Entry 8P7D (electron microscopy, 4.20 A resolution (low resolution: residue-level contacts below are approximate; hydrogen-bond / salt-bridge calls are withheld)); this record covers chains A and R of the 4 polymer chains in the assembly.

== Chain A ==
Molecule: tRNA N(3)-methylcytidine methyltransferase METTL6
From: Homo sapiens
Notes: EC 2.1.1.-
UniProt: Q8TCB7 (METL6_HUMAN); residue numbers follow UniProt; this construct covers 1-284
Sequence (284 residues; each row starts with the number of its first residue):
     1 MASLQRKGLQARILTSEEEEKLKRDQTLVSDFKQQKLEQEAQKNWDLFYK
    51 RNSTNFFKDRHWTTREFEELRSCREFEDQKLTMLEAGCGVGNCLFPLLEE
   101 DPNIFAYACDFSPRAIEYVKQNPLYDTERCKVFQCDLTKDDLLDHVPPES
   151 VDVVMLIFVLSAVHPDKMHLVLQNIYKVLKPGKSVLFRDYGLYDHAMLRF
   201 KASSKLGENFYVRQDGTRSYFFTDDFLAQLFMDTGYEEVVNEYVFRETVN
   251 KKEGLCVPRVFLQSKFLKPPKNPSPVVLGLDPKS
Not modelled in the structure: 1-26, 73-78, 272-284
UniProt features mapped onto this chain:
  - binding site (S-adenosyl-L-methionine): Trp45, Tyr49, Gly87, Asp110, Asp136, Leu137, Ile157
  - binding site (S-adenosyl-L-homocysteine): Tyr49, His61, Glu85, Gly87, Asp110, Asp136, Leu137, Ile157
Ligand contacts: S-adenosylhomocysteine (SAH): Trp45, Tyr49, Phe57, Arg60, Glu85, Gly87, Cys88, Gly89, Gly91, Asn92, Cys93, Asp110, Phe111, Ser112, Cys135, Asp136, Leu137, Thr138, Ile157, Phe158, Val159, Ala162, Val163
From the paper describing this entry:
  - mutagenesis - D110A: abolished binding to S-adenosylhomocysteine
  - mutagenesis - D110A: abolished binding to Serine tRNA (chain R)
  - mutagenesis - D110A: abolished catalytic activity
  - mutagenesis - Y49F: unchanged binding to S-adenosylhomocysteine
  - mutagenesis - Y49F: decreased binding to Serine tRNA (chain R)
  - mutagenesis - F32A, Y49F, Y190F: decreased catalytic activity
  - mutagenesis - Y190F: unchanged binding to Serine tRNA (chain R)
  - mutagenesis - D189A, D189N: abolished expression

== Chain R ==
Molecule: Serine tRNA
From: Trichoplusia ni
Sequence (85 nucleotides; each row starts with the number of its first residue; note: 1 number in that range is skipped by the numbering (no residue carries it; nothing is unmodelled there); a row labelled like 47A-47I holds insertion residues (47A, then the next letters in order)):
     1 GCAGUGGUGGCXGAGU
    18 GGU
   20A U
    21 AAGGCGUCGGAXUUGAXAUCCGAUUCG
47A-47I CUCUGCGAG
    48 XGUGGGUUCGAAUCCCACCCACUGCGCCA
Not modelled in the structure: 75-76
Modified residues: 4AC (N(4)-acetylcytidine-5'-monophosphate) at position 12, OMG (o2'-methylguanosine-5'-monophosphate) at position 18, H2U (5,6-dihydrouridine-5'-monophosphate) at position 20, M2G (N2-dimethylguanosine-5'-monophosphate) at position 26, JMH (3-Methylcytidine- 5'-monophosphate) at position 32, 6IA (N6-isopentenyl-adenosine-5'-monophosphate) at position 37, PSU (pseudouridine-5'-monophosphate) at position 39, OMU (o2'-methyluridine 5'-monophosphate) at position 44, 5MC (5-methylcytidine-5'-monophosphate) at position 48, 5MU (5-methyluridine 5'-monophosphate) at position 54, PSU (pseudouridine-5'-monophosphate) at position 55, 1MA (6-hydro-1-methyladenosine-5'-monophosphate) at position 58
Covalent attachments: covalent link U16-OMG_18
Metal / ion sites: Mg2+ site 1: G9, 4AC_12; Mg2+ site 2 near 5MC_48 (its only coordinating residue here)

== Interface between chain A and chain R ==
Residue-residue contacts (53; chain A residue first):
  Lys43(A) with C47C(R); U47D(R)
  Trp45(A) with JMH_32(R)
  Asp46(A) with U47D(R)
  Leu47(A) with U47D(R)
  Lys50(A) with U47D(R); G47E(R)
  Arg51(A) with G42(R)
  Asn52(A) with C41(R); G42(R)
  Asn55(A) with C41(R); G42(R)
  Phe56(A) with G30(R); A31(R); C41(R)
  Phe57(A) with JMH_32(R)
  Lys58(A) with U33(R); C40(R)
  Asp59(A) with U33(R); U34(R)
  Arg60(A) with JMH_32(R); U33(R)
  His61(A) with U34(R); G35(R)
  Trp62(A) with U33(R); U34(R)
  Arg114(A) with U47D(R)
  Phe158(A) with JMH_32(R)
  Arg188(A) with U34(R)
  Tyr190(A) with A31(R); JMH_32(R)
  His195(A) with 6IA_37(R)
  Ala196(A) with A31(R)
  Arg199(A) with G30(R); A31(R); 6IA_37(R)
  Phe200(A) with G30(R)
  Lys201(A) with G29(R)
  Arg213(A) with G30(R); A31(R); JMH_32(R)
  Gln214(A) with G29(R); G30(R)
  Arg246(A) with U34(R); A36(R)
  Thr248(A) with 6IA_37(R)
  Val249(A) with 6IA_37(R)
  Asn250(A) with 6IA_37(R)
  Lys251(A) with A38(R)
  Lys252(A) with A38(R)
  Arg259(A) with JMH_32(R); 6IA_37(R)
  Phe261(A) with JMH_32(R)
Other interface residues (no listed pair), chain A (37 interface residues in all): Ser204, Val212, Val257
Other interface residues (no listed pair), chain R (18 interface residues in all): PSU_39, A43

== Overview ==
The interface between chain A and chain R involves 37 residues on one side and 18 on the other. Ligands of
chain A: S-adenosylhomocysteine. From UniProt: 7 S-adenosyl-L-methionine-binding residues and 8
S-adenosyl-L-homocysteine-binding residues on chain A. From the paper: F32A, Y49F and Y190F of chain A reduce
catalytic activity; D189A and D189N of chain A abolish expression.
Chain A is tRNA N(3)-methylcytidine methyltransferase METTL6 (Homo sapiens) and chain R is Serine tRNA
(Trichoplusia ni); the structure, CryoEM structure of METTL6 tRNA SerRS complex in a 1:1:2 stoichiometry, was
determined by electron microscopy together with 8P7B, 8P7C, 8OWX and 8OWY from the same study.
